Entry 1IW9 (X-ray diffraction, 2.50 A resolution); this record covers chain A.

Chain A:
Protein: bacteriorhodopsin
Organism: Halobacterium salinarum
UniProt: P02945 (BACR_HALHA); residues 1-248 here correspond to UniProt positions 14-261 (UniProt number = residue number + 13)
Sequence (248 residues; row label = number of the first residue in the row):
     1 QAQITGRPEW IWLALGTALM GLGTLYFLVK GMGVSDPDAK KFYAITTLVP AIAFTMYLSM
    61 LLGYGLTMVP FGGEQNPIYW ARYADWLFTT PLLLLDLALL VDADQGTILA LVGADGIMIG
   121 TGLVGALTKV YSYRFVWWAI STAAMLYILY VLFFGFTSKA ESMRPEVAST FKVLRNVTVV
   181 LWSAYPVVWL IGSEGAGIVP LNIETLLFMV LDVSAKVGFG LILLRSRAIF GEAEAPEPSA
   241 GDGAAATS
Disordered / not traced: 1-4, 232-248
UniProt features mapped onto this chain:
  - site: D85 (Primary proton acceptor)
  - modified residue: Q1 (Pyrrolidone carboxylic acid), K216 (N6-(retinylidene)lysine)
Glycans and other covalent adducts: retinal (RET) linked to K216
Residues lining bound ligands:
  - beta-D-galactopyranose / alpha-D-glucopyranose / 2,3-di-phytanyl-glycerol / alpha-D-mannopyranose: L48, I52, T55, M56, Y64, L66, T67, M68, V69, W80, A84, L87, F88, L92, L109, G113, G116, I117, G120, T121, L123, V124, L127, K129
  - 2,3-di-phytanyl-glycerol (L2P): L48, I52, T55, M56, Y64, W80, A84, L87, F88, L92, L109, G113, G116, I117, G120, T121, L123, V124, L127
  - L3P (2,3-di-O-phytanly-3-sn-glycero-1-phosphoryl-3'-sn-glycerol-1'-phosphate), molecule 1: R7, W10, A14, T17, A18, F54, L58, L61, L62, Y133, V136, A139, I140
  - L3P, molecule 2: G21, L25, L28, V29, M32, V34, K40, Y43, A44, T47, L48, A51, F54, D104, T107, A110, A114, I117, I140, A143, A144, Y147, Y150, V151, K159
  - L3P, molecule 3: M32, A143, L146, Y150, F154
  - L3P, molecule 4: Y131, F135, V136, W138, A139, L190, A196, G197, I198
  - retinal (RET): Y83, W86, T89, T90, L93, M118, I119, G122, W138, S141, T142, M145, W182, Y185, P186, W189, F208, D212, A215

Summary:
Chain A binds 4 copies of compound L3P, 2,3-di-phytanyl-glycerol and beta-D-galactopyranose /
alpha-D-glucopyranose / 2,3-di-phytanyl-glycerol / alpha-D-mannopyranose. Covalently linked retinal: at K216.
Chain A is bacteriorhodopsin (Halobacterium salinarum); the structure, Crystal Structure of the M Intermediate
of Bacteriorhodopsin, was determined by X-ray diffraction, deposited together with 1DZE.
